PDB entry 2NCZ | solution NMR | chains A and B

Chain A:
Name: Bromodomain-containing protein 4
Source organism: Homo sapiens
Reference sequence: O60885 (BRD4_HUMAN); residues 1-83 here correspond to UniProt positions 601-683 (UniProt number = residue number + 600)
Amino-acid sequence (83 residues; each row starts with the number of its first residue):
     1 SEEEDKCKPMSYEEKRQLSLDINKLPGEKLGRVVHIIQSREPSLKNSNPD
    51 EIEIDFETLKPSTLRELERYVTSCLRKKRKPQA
Swiss-Prot annotation at these positions:
  - modified residue: S1 (Phosphoserine)
  - cross-link: K45 (Glycyl lysine isopeptide (Lys-Gly) (interchain with G-Cter in SUMO2))
From the paper describing this entry:
  - mutagenesis - E51A/E53A: abolished binding to Histone-lysine N-methyltransferase NSD3 (chain B)

Chain B:
Name: Histone-lysine N-methyltransferase NSD3
Notes: EC 2.1.1.43
Reference sequence: Q9BZ95 (NSD3_HUMAN); residues 201-212 here correspond to UniProt positions 152-163 (UniProt number = residue number - 49)
Amino-acid sequence (12 residues; numbered 201 to 212; the number before each row is that of its first residue):
   201 EIKLKITKTIQN
Swiss-Prot annotation at these positions:
  - motif: K203 to I206 (KIKL)
From the paper describing this entry:
  - mutagenesis - K205A/I206A: abolished binding to Bromodomain-containing protein 4 (chain A)
  - mutagenesis - K205A/I206A: abolished growth

Interface between chain A and chain B:
Pairs across the interface (30):
  Y12(A) - I202(B)
  S19(A) - I202(B)
  S19(A) - L204(B)
  I22(A) - I206(B)
  L30(A) - I206(B)
  L30(A) - K208(B)
  V34(A) - K208(B)
  P49(A) - K208(B)
  P49(A) - T209(B)
  D50(A) - I206(B)
  D50(A) - T207(B)
  D50(A) - K208(B)
  D50(A) - T209(B)
  D50(A) - I210(B)
  E51(A) - T207(B)
  I52(A) - L204(B)
  I52(A) - K205(B)
  I52(A) - I206(B)
  I52(A) - K208(B)
  E53(A) - K203(B)
  E53(A) - K205(B)
  I54(A) - I202(B)
  I54(A) - K203(B)
  I54(A) - L204(B)
  I54(A) - I206(B)
  D55(A) - I202(B)
  D55(A) - K203(B)
  F56(A) - I202(B)
  F56(A) - L204(B)
  E57(A) - E201(B)
Interface residues without a listed pair, chain A (16 interface residues in all): R16, G31
Interface features reported in the paper:
  - residue pairs: Y12(A)-I202(B), I22(A)-L204(B) (hydrophobic contact), E51(A)-K205(B), E53(A)-K205(B) (salt bridge), E53(A)-K203(B) (salt bridge), I54(A)-L204(B) (hydrophobic contact), D55(A)-K203(B) (salt bridge)
  - hot spots on chain B (mutagenesis) - K203A, K205A: abolished binding to Bromodomain-containing protein 4 (chain A)
  - hot spots on chain B (mutagenesis) - L204A, I206A: decreased binding to Bromodomain-containing protein 4 (chain A)

Overview:
The interface between chain A and chain B involves 16 residues on one side and 10 on the other. The authors
report contacts between Y12(A) and I202(B) and E51(A) and K205(B); hydrophobic contacts between I22(A) and
L204(B) and I54(A) and L204(B); salt bridges between E53(A) and K205(B), E53(A) and K203(B) and D55(A) and
K203(B). From the paper: K205A/I206A, K203A and K205A of chain B abolish binding to Bromodomain-containing
protein 4 (chain A); L204A and I206A of chain B reduce binding to Bromodomain-containing protein 4 (chain A).
Here chain A is Bromodomain-containing protein 4 (Homo sapiens) and chain B is Histone-lysine
N-methyltransferase NSD3. Entry 2NCZ (Solution NMR structures of BRD4 ET domain in complex with NSD3_1
peptide) was determined by solution NMR together with 2ND0 and 2ND1 from the same study.
